PDB entry 2BOB | X-ray diffraction, 2.76 A resolution | chains A and B of the 3 polymer chains in the assembly

# Chain A
Name: Antibody fab fragment heavy chain
Organism: Mus musculus
Notes: antibody fragment or engineered binder
Amino-acid sequence (219 residues; each row starts with the number of its first residue):
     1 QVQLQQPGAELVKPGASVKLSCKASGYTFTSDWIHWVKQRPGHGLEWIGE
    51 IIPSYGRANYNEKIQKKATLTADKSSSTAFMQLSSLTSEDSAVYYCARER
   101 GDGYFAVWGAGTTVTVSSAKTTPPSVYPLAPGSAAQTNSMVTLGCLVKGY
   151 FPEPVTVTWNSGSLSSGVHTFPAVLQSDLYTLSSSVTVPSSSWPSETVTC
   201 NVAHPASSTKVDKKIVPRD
Cystine bridges: C22-C96, C145-C200

# Chain B
Name: Antibody fab fragment light chain
Organism: Mus musculus
Notes: antibody fragment or engineered binder
Amino-acid sequence (212 residues; each row starts with the number of its first residue):
     1 DILLTQSPAILSVSPGERVSFSCRASQSIGTDIHWYQQRTNGSPRLLIKY
    51 ASESISGIPSRFSGSGSGTDFTLSINSVESEDIANYYCQQSNRWPFTFGS
   101 GTKLEIKRADAAPTVSIFPPSSEQLTSGGASVVCFLNNFYPKDINVKWKI
   151 DGSERQNGVLNSWTDQDSKDSTYSMSSTLTLTKDEYERHNSYTCEATHKT
   201 STSPIVKSFNRN
Cystine bridges: C23-C88, C134-C194

# Interface between chain A and chain B
Pairs across the interface (76; chain A residue first):
  H35(A) with F96(B)
  Q39(A) with Q38(B), hydrogen bond; Y87(B)
  G44(A) with Y87(B)
  L45(A) with P44(B), hydrophobic; Y87(B), hydrophobic; F98(B), hydrophobic
  W47(A) with W94(B), hydrophobic; P95(B), hydrophobic
  E50(A) with W94(B), hydrogen bond
  N59(A) with W94(B)
  Y60(A) with W94(B)
  K63(A) with D1(B)
  Y95(A) with Q38(B), hydrogen bond; G42(B); S43(B)
  E99(A) with F96(B)
  D102(A) with Y50(B), hydrogen bond (backbone-side chain)
  G103(A) with H34(B), hydrogen bond (backbone-side chain); Q89(B), hydrogen bond (backbone-side chain); S91(B); F96(B)
  Y104(A) with H34(B); Y36(B); L46(B), hydrophobic; K49(B), hydrogen bond; Y50(B), hydrophobic
  F105(A) with Y36(B), hydrogen bond (backbone-side chain); L46(B); Q89(B); F96(B), hydrophobic; F98(B), hydrophobic
  W108(A) with Y36(B); P44(B); F98(B), hydrophobic
  G109(A) with S43(B), hydrogen bond (backbone-side chain)
  Y127(A) with S121(B); Q124(B); S127(B), hydrogen bond
  P128(A) with S121(B); E123(B)
  L129(A) with F118(B); V133(B), hydrophobic
  A130(A) with F118(B); P119(B)
  P131(A) with F118(B)
  Q136(A) with K207(B)
  T142(A) with S116(B); F118(B)
  L146(A) with S131(B); V133(B), hydrophobic
  K148(A) with T180(B)
  S165(A) with K169(B)
  S166(A) with K169(B)
  H169(A) with N137(B); N138(B), hydrogen bond; D167(B), salt bridge; S174(B), hydrogen bond
  F171(A) with F135(B), hydrophobic; N137(B); S162(B); T164(B); S174(B); M175(B); S176(B)
  P172(A) with S162(B), hydrogen bond (backbone-side chain); W163(B)
  V174(A) with L160(B), hydrophobic; N161(B)
  Q176(A) with L160(B)
  S183(A) with V133(B); F135(B)
  S184(A) with F135(B)
  S185(A) with F135(B); N137(B), hydrogen bond
  R218(A) with P120(B)
Other interface residues (no listed pair), chain A (47 interface residues in all): V37, H43, E46, A106, A110, G132, L143, G144, G167, V168
Other interface residues (no listed pair), chain B (43 interface residues in all): T114

# Summary
The interface between chain A and chain B involves 47 residues on one side and 43 on the other; the contacts
include 14 hydrogen bonds and 1 salt bridge. Among the polar pairs are H169(A)-D167(B), Q39(A)-Q38(B) and
E50(A)-W94(B).
Chain A is Antibody fab fragment heavy chain and chain B is Antibody fab fragment light chain, both from Mus
musculus; the structure, Potassium channel KcsA-Fab complex in thallium with tetrabutylammonium (TBA), was
determined by X-ray diffraction together with 2BOC from the same study.
